Entry 7L9C (X-ray diffraction, 1.85 A resolution); this record covers chain A.

== Chain A ==
Molecule: Regulator of RpoS
Organism: Escherichia coli
Notes: fragment: Receiver Domain
Reference sequence: P0AEV1 (RSSB_ECOLI); residues 1-129 here = UniProt positions 1-129
Chain sequence (132 residues; each row starts with the number of its first residue; numbers below 1 keep their minus sign (Gly-2 is residue -2)):
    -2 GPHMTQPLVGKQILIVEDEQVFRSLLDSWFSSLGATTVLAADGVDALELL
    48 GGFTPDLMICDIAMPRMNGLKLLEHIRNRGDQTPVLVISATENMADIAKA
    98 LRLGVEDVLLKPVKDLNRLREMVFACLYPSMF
Disordered / not traced: -2 to 0, 128-129
Differences from the reference sequence: expression tag (-2 to 0)
Swiss-Prot annotation at these positions:
  - modified residue: Asp58 (4-aspartylphosphate)
  - mutagenesis: Asp58 (D58P/Q/R: Lack of phosphorylation. Cannot bind RpoS), Leu67 (L67A: Lack of phosphorylation), Pro109 (P109S: Resistant to IraP but not to IraD. Increases stabilization by IraM. Decreases phosphorylation)
Reported in the primary citation:
  - post-translational modification sites: Asp58 (citing earlier work)
  - contacts within the chain: Asp58-Lys108 (hydrogen bond), Asp58-Ser86 (hydrogen bond), Cys57-Leu83, Cys57-Val84, Cys57-Ile85, Ser86-Lys108, Ser86-Thr88 (hydrogen bond), Thr88-Asn90 (hydrogen bond), Trp26-Arg117
  - mutagenesis - R117A: abolished binding to RpoS (citing earlier work)

== Summary ==
UniProt lists 3 mutagenesis sites. From the paper: R117A abolishes binding to RpoS; a modification site at
Asp58.
Chain A is Regulator of RpoS (Escherichia coli); the structure, Receiver Domain of RssB, was determined by
X-ray diffraction together with 7LCM from the same study.
